PDB entry 1CQR | X-ray diffraction, 2.00 A resolution | chain A

== Chain A ==
Molecule: Stromelysin-1
Source organism: Homo sapiens
Notes: EC 3.4.24.17
UniProtKB: P08254 (MMP3_HUMAN); residues 83-255 here correspond to UniProt positions 100-272 (UniProt number = residue number + 17)
Sequence (173 residues; numbered 83 to 255; the number before each row is that of its first residue):
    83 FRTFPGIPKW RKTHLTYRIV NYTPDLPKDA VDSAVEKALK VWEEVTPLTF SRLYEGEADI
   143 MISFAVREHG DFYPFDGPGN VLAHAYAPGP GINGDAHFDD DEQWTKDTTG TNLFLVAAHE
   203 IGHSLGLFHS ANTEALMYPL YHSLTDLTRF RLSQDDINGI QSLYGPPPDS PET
Unresolved in the structure: 252-255
Ion coordination: Ca2+ site 1: Asp107, Asp182, Glu184; Ca2+ site 2: Asp141, Gly173, Asn175, Asp177; Zn2+ site 1: His151, Asp153, His166, His179; Ca2+ site 3: Asp158, Gly159, Gly161, Val163, Asp181, Glu184; Zn2+ site 2: His201, His205, His211 (shared with 1 residue of chain B)
Swiss-Prot annotation at these positions:
  - active site: Glu202
  - binding site (Ca(2+)): Asp107, Asp141, Asp158, Gly159, Gly161, Val163, Gly173, Asn175, Asp177, Asp181, Asp182, Glu184
  - binding site (Zn(2+)): His151, Asp153, His166, His179, His201, His205, His211

== In short ==
The Ca2+ site 1 is built by Asp107, Asp182 and Glu184. Asp141, Gly173, Asn175 and Asp177 coordinate Ca2+ site
2. Curated annotation (UniProt) lists active-site residue Glu202, 12 Ca2+-binding residues and 7 Zn2+-binding
residues.
Chain A is Stromelysin-1 (Homo sapiens); the structure, Crystal structure of the stromelysin catalytic domain
at 2.0 A resolution, was determined by X-ray diffraction, deposited together with 1B3D.
